9IYB - chains C and D of the 5 polymer chains in the assembly; structure by electron microscopy, 2.82 A resolution.

# Chain C
Protein: Guanine nucleotide-binding protein G(I)/G(S)/G(T) subunit beta-1
From: Homo sapiens
UniProtKB: P62873 (GBB1_HUMAN); residues 2-340 here = UniProt positions 2-340
Chain sequence (345 residues; each row starts with the number of its first residue; numbers below 1 keep their minus sign (Met-4 is residue -4)):
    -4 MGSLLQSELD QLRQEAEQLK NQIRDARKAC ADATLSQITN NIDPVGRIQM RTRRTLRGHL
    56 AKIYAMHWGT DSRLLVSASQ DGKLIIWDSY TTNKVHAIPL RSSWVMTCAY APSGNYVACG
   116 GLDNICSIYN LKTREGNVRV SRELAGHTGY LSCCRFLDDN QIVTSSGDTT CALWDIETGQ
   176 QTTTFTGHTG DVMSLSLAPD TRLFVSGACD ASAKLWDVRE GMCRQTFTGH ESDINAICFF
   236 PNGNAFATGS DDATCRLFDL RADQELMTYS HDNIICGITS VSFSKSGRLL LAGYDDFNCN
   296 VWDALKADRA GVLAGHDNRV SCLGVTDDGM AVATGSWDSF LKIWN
Not modelled in the structure: -4 to 3
Sequence notes: initiating methionine (-4); expression tag (-3 to 1)
Swiss-Prot annotation at these positions:
  - modified residue: Ser2 (N-acetylserine), His266 (Phosphohistidine)
  - natural variant: Leu30 (L30F: In MRD42; uncertain significance), Arg52 (R52G: In MRD42), Gly64 (G64V: In MRD42), Asp76 (D76E: In MRD42; D76G: In MRD42), Gly77 (G77S: In MRD42), Lys78 (K78R: In MRD42), Ile80 (I80N: In MRD42; I80T: In MRD42), His91 (H91R: In MRD42; uncertain significance), Ala92 (A92T: In MRD42), Pro94 (P94S: In MRD42), Leu95 (L95P: In MRD42), Arg96 (R96L: In MRD42), 5 further natural variant entries in UniProt

# Chain D
Protein: Guanine nucleotide-binding protein G(I)/G(S)/G(O) subunit gamma-2
From: Homo sapiens
UniProtKB: P59768 (GBG2_HUMAN); numbering as in UniProt (aligned over 1-71)
Chain sequence (71 residues; each row starts with the number of its first residue):
     1 MASNNTASIA QARKLVEQLK MEANIDRIKV SKAAADLMAY CEAHAKEDPL LTPVPASENP
    61 FREKKFFCAI L
Not modelled in the structure: 1-6, 65-71
Swiss-Prot annotation at these positions:
  - modified residue: Ala2 (N-acetylalanine), Cys68 (Cysteine methyl ester)
  - lipidation: Cys68 (S-geranylgeranyl cysteine)

# Chain C / chain D interface
Residue-residue contacts (75; chain C residue first):
  Leu4(C) - Ile9(D)  hydrophobic
  Leu7(C) - Ile9(D)
  Leu7(C) - Ala12(D)  hydrophobic
  Leu7(C) - Arg13(D)
  Leu7(C) - Val16(D)
  Ala11(C) - Val16(D)  hydrophobic
  Ala11(C) - Leu19(D)
  Leu14(C) - Val16(D)
  Leu14(C) - Leu19(D)  hydrophobic
  Leu14(C) - Lys20(D)
  Lys15(C) - Leu19(D)
  Ile18(C) - Leu19(D)
  Ile18(C) - Ala23(D)  hydrophobic
  Ala21(C) - Arg27(D)
  Ala24(C) - Lys29(D)  hydrogen bond (backbone-side chain)
  Cys25(C) - Ile28(D)
  Cys25(C) - Lys29(D)
  Cys25(C) - Val30(D)  hydrogen bond (backbone-backbone)
  Ala26(C) - Val30(D)  hydrophobic
  Asp27(C) - Lys29(D)
  Asp27(C) - Val30(D)  hydrogen bond (side chain-backbone)
  Asp27(C) - Ser31(D)  hydrogen bond (side chain-backbone)
  Ala28(C) - Val30(D)
  Leu30(C) - Ala34(D)  hydrophobic
  Ile33(C) - Ser31(D)
  Ile33(C) - Ala34(D)  hydrophobic
  Ile33(C) - Met38(D)  hydrophobic
  Thr34(C) - Met38(D)
  Val40(C) - Leu51(D)  hydrophobic
  Arg48(C) - Phe61(D)
  Arg49(C) - Phe61(D)
  Arg49(C) - Arg62(D)  hydrogen bond (side chain-backbone)
  Ser84(C) - Phe61(D)
  Tyr85(C) - Pro60(D)
  Tyr85(C) - Phe61(D)  hydrophobic
  Cys218(C) - Gln18(D)  hydrogen bond (backbone-side chain)
  Cys218(C) - Met21(D)
  Cys218(C) - Glu22(D)  hydrogen bond
  Arg219(C) - Met21(D)
  Gln220(C) - Ile25(D)
  Thr221(C) - Glu22(D)  hydrogen bond
  Phe235(C) - Leu37(D)  hydrophobic
  Phe235(C) - Cys41(D)  hydrophobic
  Pro236(C) - Tyr40(D)
  Asn237(C) - Tyr40(D)
  Asp254(C) - Ala33(D)
  Arg256(C) - Arg27(D)
  Arg256(C) - Ile28(D)  hydrogen bond (backbone-backbone)
  Arg256(C) - Ala33(D)
  Arg256(C) - Asp36(D)  salt bridge
  Ala257(C) - Ile28(D)
  Gln259(C) - Val30(D)
  Leu261(C) - Val30(D)  hydrophobic
  Leu261(C) - Leu37(D)  hydrophobic
  Ser279(C) - Asp48(D)  hydrogen bond
  Ser279(C) - Leu50(D)
  Lys280(C) - Asp48(D)
  Ser281(C) - Tyr40(D)
  Ser281(C) - Cys41(D)
  Ser281(C) - His44(D)
  Ser281(C) - Ala45(D)
  Ser281(C) - Asp48(D)  hydrogen bond
  Gly282(C) - Cys41(D)
  Arg283(C) - Cys41(D)
  Leu300(C) - Met38(D)  hydrophobic
  Val320(C) - Leu50(D)  hydrophobic
  Asp323(C) - Pro49(D)
  Gly324(C) - Pro49(D)
  Gly324(C) - Leu50(D)
  Met325(C) - Pro49(D)  hydrophobic
  Met325(C) - Pro60(D)
  Met325(C) - Phe61(D)  hydrophobic
  Ala326(C) - Phe61(D)  hydrophobic
  Asn340(C) - Asn59(D)  hydrogen bond
  Asn340(C) - Phe61(D)
Interface residues without a listed pair, chain C (53 interface residues in all): Glu10, Ile37, Ile43, Met45, Thr87, Asn239, Asp258, Leu284, Ile338
Interface residues without a listed pair, chain D (39 interface residues in all): Ser8, Asp26, Glu42, Glu47, Val54, Lys64

# Summary
53 residues of chain C and 39 residues of chain D are in contact; the contacts include 12 hydrogen bonds and 1
salt bridge. Polar pairs include Arg256(C)-Asp36(D), Ala24(C)-Lys29(D) and Asp27(C)-Val30(D).
Chain C is Guanine nucleotide-binding protein G(I)/G(S)/G(T) subunit beta-1 and chain D is Guanine
nucleotide-binding protein G(I)/G(S)/G(O) subunit gamma-2, both from Homo sapiens; the structure, Cryo-EM
Structure of the Prostaglandin D2 Receptor 2-PGD2 Coupled to G Protein, was determined by electron microscopy,
deposited together with 8XXU and 8XXV.
